Entry 4G82 (X-ray diffraction, 3.10 A resolution); this record covers chains A and B of the 4 polymer chains in the assembly.

# Chain A (and B)
Name: Tumor protein p73
Source organism: Homo sapiens
Notes: chain B of this document is another copy of the same molecule, construct and numbering; everything in this record applies to it too
UniProt: O15350 (P73_HUMAN); residue numbers follow UniProt; this construct covers 115-312
Chain sequence (210 residues; row label = number of the first residue in the row):
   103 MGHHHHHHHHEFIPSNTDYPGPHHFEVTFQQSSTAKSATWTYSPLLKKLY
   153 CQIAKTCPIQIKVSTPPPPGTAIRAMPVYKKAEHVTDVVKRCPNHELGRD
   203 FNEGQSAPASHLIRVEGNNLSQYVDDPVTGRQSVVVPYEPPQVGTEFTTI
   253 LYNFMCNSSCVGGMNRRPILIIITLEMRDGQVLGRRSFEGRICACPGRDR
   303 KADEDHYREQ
Unresolved in the structure: 103-111 (chain B: 103-112)
Sequence notes: expression tag (103-114)
Bound ions: Zn2+: C194, H197, C258, C262
Curated features (UniProtKB/Swiss-Prot):
  - binding site (Zn(2+)): C194, H197, C258, C262

# Chain A / chain B interface
Residue-residue contacts - 8 pairs, chain A then chain B:
  C194(A) with N196(B)
  P195(A) with N196(B)
  N196(A) with P195(B); N196(B), hydrogen bond (backbone-side chain); V263(B), hydrogen bond (side chain-backbone); G264(B)
  L199(A) with L199(B), hydrophobic
  V263(A) with N196(B)

# In short
Chain A and chain B each contribute 5 residues to their interface, with 2 hydrogen bonds. Among the polar
pairs are N196(A)-N196(B) and N196(A)-V263(B). C194(A), H197(A), C258(A) and C262(A) form the Zn2+ site.
Curated annotation (UniProt) lists 4 Zn2+-binding residues on chain A.
Chain A and chain B are both Tumor protein p73 (Homo sapiens); the structure, Crystal Structure of p73
DNA-Binding Domain Tetramer bound to a Full Response-Element, was determined by X-ray diffraction.
